PDB entry 8WWA | electron microscopy, 3.32 A resolution | chains B and C of the 8 polymer chains in the assembly

Chain B (and C):
Molecule: Putative primase C962R
From: African swine fever virus
Notes: chain C of this document is another copy of the same molecule, construct and numbering; everything in this record applies to it too
UniProt: A0A2X0TKI6 (A0A2X0TKI6_ASF); residues 1-962 here = UniProt positions 1-962
Chain sequence (972 residues; each row starts with the number of its first residue):
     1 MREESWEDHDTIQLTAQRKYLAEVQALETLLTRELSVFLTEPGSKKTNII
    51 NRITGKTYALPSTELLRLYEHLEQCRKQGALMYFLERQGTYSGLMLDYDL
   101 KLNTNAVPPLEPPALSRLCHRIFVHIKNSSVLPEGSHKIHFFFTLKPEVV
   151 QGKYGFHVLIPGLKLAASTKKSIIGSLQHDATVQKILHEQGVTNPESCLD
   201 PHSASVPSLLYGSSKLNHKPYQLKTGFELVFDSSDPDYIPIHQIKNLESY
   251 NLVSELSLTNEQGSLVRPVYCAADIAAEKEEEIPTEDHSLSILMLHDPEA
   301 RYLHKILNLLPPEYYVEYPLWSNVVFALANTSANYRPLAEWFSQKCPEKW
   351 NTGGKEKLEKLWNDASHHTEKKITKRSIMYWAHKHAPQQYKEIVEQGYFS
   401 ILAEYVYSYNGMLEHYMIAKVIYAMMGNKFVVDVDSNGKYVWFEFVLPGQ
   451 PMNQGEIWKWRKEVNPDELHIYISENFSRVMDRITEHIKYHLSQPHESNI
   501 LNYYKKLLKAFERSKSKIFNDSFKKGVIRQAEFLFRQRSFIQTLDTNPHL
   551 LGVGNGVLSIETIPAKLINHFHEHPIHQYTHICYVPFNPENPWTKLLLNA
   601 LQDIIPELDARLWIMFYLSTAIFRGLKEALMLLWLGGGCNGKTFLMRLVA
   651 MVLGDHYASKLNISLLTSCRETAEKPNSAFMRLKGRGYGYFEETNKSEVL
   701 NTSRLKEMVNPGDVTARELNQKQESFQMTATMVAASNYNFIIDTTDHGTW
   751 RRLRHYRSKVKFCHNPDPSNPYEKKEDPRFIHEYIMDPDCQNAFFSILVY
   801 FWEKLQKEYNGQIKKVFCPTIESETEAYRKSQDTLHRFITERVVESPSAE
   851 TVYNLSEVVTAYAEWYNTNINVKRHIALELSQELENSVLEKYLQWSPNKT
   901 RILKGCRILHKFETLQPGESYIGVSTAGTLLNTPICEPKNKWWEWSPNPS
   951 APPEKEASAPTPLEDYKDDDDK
Unresolved in the structure: 1-290, 846-853, 898-972 (chain C: 1-10, 133-138, 239-246, 270-290, 846-851, 898-912, 919-972)
Sequence notes: expression tag (963-972)
Ion coordination: Mg2+: T643 (together with AMP-PNP)
Residues lining bound ligands:
  - AMP-PNP (ANP; phosphoaminophosphonic acid-adenylate ester), molecule 1: A600, D603, I604, G637, G638, C639, N640, G641, K642, T643, F644, N737, F762, K775, E776, D777, P778, F780, I781
  - AMP-PNP (ANP), molecule 2: N710, R751, R752

How chain B and chain C interact:
Contacting residue pairs - 62 pairs, chain B then chain C:
  N453(B) - S539(C)
  N453(B) - Q542(C)
  R461(B) - R538(C)
  E463(B) - R538(C)  salt bridge
  N465(B) - Y440(C)
  N465(B) - F533(C)
  D467(B) - Y440(C)  hydrogen bond
  D467(B) - F533(C)
  D467(B) - R536(C)  salt bridge
  H470(B) - F533(C)
  S474(B) - Y416(C)
  E475(B) - Y416(C)  hydrogen bond
  E475(B) - K420(C)  salt bridge
  E486(B) - R33(C)  salt bridge
  Y490(B) - R33(C)
  R513(B) - M412(C)
  K515(B) - Y409(C)
  S516(B) - E414(C)
  F519(B) - Y409(C)
  F519(B) - E414(C)
  F519(B) - H415(C)
  F519(B) - Y416(C)  hydrogen bond (backbone-backbone)
  F519(B) - M417(C)  hydrophobic
  N520(B) - E414(C)  hydrogen bond
  N520(B) - H415(C)
  D521(B) - H415(C)  hydrogen bond (backbone-side chain)
  D521(B) - Q530(C)  hydrogen bond
  K524(B) - Y416(C)
  K524(B) - Q530(C)  hydrogen bond
  C639(B) - R751(C)
  R647(B) - P711(C)
  R647(B) - G712(C)
  R647(B) - Q727(C)
  K660(B) - D713(C)
  S664(B) - E671(C)
  S664(B) - T672(C)
  S664(B) - A673(C)  hydrogen bond (side chain-backbone)
  L665(B) - A673(C)  hydrophobic
  K675(B) - E674(C)
  P676(B) - E674(C)
  N677(B) - A673(C)
  N677(B) - E674(C)
  S678(B) - A673(C)
  S678(B) - Q723(C)  hydrogen bond
  T694(B) - K706(C)
  K696(B) - D743(C)  salt bridge
  S697(B) - I876(C)
  E718(B) - K722(C)
  L719(B) - R717(C)
  L719(B) - K722(C)
  Y738(B) - T744(C)
  Y738(B) - D746(C)  hydrogen bond
  I741(B) - L878(C)  hydrophobic
  I781(B) - P711(C)  hydrophobic
  H782(B) - L626(C)
  H782(B) - K627(C)  hydrogen bond (side chain-backbone)
  H782(B) - E628(C)
  N869(B) - S856(C)
  N869(B) - A877(C)
  I870(B) - A877(C)
  I870(B) - L878(C)  hydrogen bond (backbone-backbone)
  V872(B) - H875(C)
Other interface residues (no listed pair), chain B (47 interface residues in all): V464, I471, S478, N662, S668, E671, R682, P778, M786
Other interface residues (no listed pair), chain C (50 interface residues in all): G438, G526, R529, S703, V714, T715, Q721, S725, Q812, N854, R874

In short:
47 residues of chain B face 50 of chain C across their interface, with 12 hydrogen bonds and 5 salt bridges.
Polar pairs include E463(B)-R538(C), D467(B)-R536(C) and E475(B)-K420(C). Chain B binds AMP-PNP.
Both chains are Putative primase C962R (African swine fever virus). Entry 8WWA (Structure of AMPPNP-Form
AsfvPrimPol Hexamer) was determined by electron microscopy.
